PDB entry 4M53 | X-ray diffraction, 2.00 A resolution | chain A

[Chain A]
Protein: Translation initiation factor 2 subunit gamma
Source organism: Sulfolobus solfataricus
Notes: engineered mutation(s): 37-47 Deletion mutant
UniProt: Q980A5 (IF2G_SULSO); residue numbers follow UniProt; this construct covers 1-36, 48-415
Sequence (404 residues; each row starts with the number of its first residue; note: 11 numbers in that range are skipped by the numbering (no residue carries them; nothing is unmodelled there)):
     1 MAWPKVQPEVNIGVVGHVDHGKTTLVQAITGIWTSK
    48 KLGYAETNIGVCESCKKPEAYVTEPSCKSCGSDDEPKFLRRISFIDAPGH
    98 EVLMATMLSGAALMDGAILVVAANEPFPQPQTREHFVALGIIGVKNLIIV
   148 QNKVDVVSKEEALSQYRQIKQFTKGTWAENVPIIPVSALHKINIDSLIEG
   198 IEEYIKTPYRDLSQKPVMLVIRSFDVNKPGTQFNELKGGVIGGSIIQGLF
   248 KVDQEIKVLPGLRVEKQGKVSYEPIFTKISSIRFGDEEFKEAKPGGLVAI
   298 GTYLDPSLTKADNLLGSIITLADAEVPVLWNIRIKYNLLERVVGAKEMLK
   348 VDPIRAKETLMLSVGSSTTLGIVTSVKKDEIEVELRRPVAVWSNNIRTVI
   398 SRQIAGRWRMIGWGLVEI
Disordered / not traced: 1
Cystine bridges: Cys59-Cys74, Cys62-Cys77
Bound ions: Mg2+: Thr23 (together with GMP-PCP); Na+ site 1: Thr54, Thr70; Na+ site 2: Glu66, Tyr68, Asp192; Na+ site 3 near Met111 (its only coordinating residue here); Na+ site 4: Gln168, Phe169, Lys171; Na+ site 5 near Val323 (its only coordinating residue here); Na+ site 6 near Asn328 (its only coordinating residue here)
Residues lining bound ligands:
  - GMP-PCP (GCP; phosphomethylphosphonic acid guanylate ester), molecule 1: His17, Val18, Asp19, His20, Gly21, Lys22, Thr23, Thr24, Trp33, Ala94, Pro95, Gly96, His97, Asn149, Lys150, Asp152, Val153, Ser184, Ala185, Leu186
  - GMP-PCP (GCP), molecule 2: Lys36, Phe221, Val223, Lys234, Val237, Ser278, Ile279, Arg280, Gly282, Ala296, Ile297, Gly298
Swiss-Prot annotation at these positions:
  - region: Gly16 to Thr23 (G1), Asp93 to Gly96 (G3), Asn149 to Asp152 (G4), Ser184 to Leu186 (G5)
  - binding site (GTP): Asp19 to Thr24, Asn149 to Asp152, Ser184 to Leu186
  - binding site (Mg(2+)): Asp19, Thr23
  - binding site (Zn(2+)): Cys59, Cys62, Cys74, Cys77
  - mutagenesis: Asp19 (D19A: Reduces GTP hydrolysis 8.5-fold. Completely aboloshes GTPase activity; when associated with A-97), His97 (H97A: Reduces GTP hydrolysis 17.5-fold. Completely aboloshes GTPase activity; when associated with A-19)

[Overview]
Bound to chain A: GMP-PCP. Thr54 and Thr70 coordinate Na+ site 1. Glu66, Tyr68 and Asp192 coordinate Na+ site
2. UniProt lists 13 GTP-binding residues, Mg2+-binding residues Asp19 and Thr23, 4 Zn2+-binding residues and 2
mutagenesis sites.
Chain A is Translation initiation factor 2 subunit gamma (Sulfolobus solfataricus); the structure, Gamma
subunit of the translation initiation factor 2 from Sulfolobus solfataricus in complex with GDPCP, was
determined by X-ray diffraction, deposited together with 4M2L, 4M4S and 4M0L.
